5F0M - chains B and C of the 4 polymer chains in the assembly; structure by X-ray diffraction, 3.10 A resolution.

[Chain B]
Protein: Vacuolar protein sorting-associated protein 26A
From: Homo sapiens
UniProt: O75436 (VP26A_HUMAN); numbering as in UniProt (aligned over 2-321)
Amino-acid sequence (321 residues; each row starts with the number of its first residue):
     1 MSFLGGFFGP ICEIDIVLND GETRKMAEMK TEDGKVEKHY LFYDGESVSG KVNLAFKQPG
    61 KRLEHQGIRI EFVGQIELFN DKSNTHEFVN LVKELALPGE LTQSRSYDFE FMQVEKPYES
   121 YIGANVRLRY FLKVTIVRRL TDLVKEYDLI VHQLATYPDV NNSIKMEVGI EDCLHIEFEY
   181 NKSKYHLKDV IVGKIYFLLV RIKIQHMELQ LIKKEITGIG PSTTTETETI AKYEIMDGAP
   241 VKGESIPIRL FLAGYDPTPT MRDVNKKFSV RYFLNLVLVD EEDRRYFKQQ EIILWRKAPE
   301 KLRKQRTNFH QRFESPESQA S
Disordered / not traced: 1-7, 301-321
Differences from the reference sequence: initiating methionine (1)
Modified / non-standard residues: Mse1 (selenomethionine); Mse26, Mse29, Mse112, Mse166, Mse207, Mse236, Mse261 (selenomethionine; parent Met)
Swiss-Prot annotation at these positions:
  - modified residue: Ser315 (Phosphoserine)
  - mutagenesis: Ile235 to Mse236 (Abolishes interaction with VPS35 and endosomal subcellular location)

[Chain C]
Protein: Sorting nexin-3
From: Homo sapiens
UniProt: O60493 (SNX3_HUMAN); residues 1-162 here = UniProt positions 1-162
Amino-acid sequence (167 residues; numbered -4 to 162; the number before each row is that of its first residue; numbers below 1 keep their minus sign (Gly-4 is residue -4)):
    -4 GAMGSMAETV ADTRRLITKP QNLNDAYGPP SNFLEIDVSN PQTVGVGRGR FTTYEIRVKT
    56 NLPIFKLKES TVRRRYSDFE WLRSELERES KVVVPPLPGK AFLRQLPFRG DDGIFDDNFI
   116 EERKQGLEQF INKVAGHPLA QNERCLHMFL QDEIIDKSYT PSKIRHA
Disordered / not traced: -4 to 3, 154-162
Differences from the reference sequence: expression tag (-4 to 0)
Swiss-Prot annotation at these positions:
  - region: Asp147 to Ala162 (Binds predominantly to PtdIns(P5) and weaker to PtdIns(P3) abd PtdIns(P4))
  - binding site (a 1,2-diacyl-sn-glycero-3-phospho-(1D-myo-inositol-3-phosphate)): Arg70, Ser72, Lys95, Arg118
  - modified residue: Ala2 (N-acetylalanine), Arg43 (Omega-N-methylarginine), Ser72 (Phosphoserine)
  - cross-link: Lys95 (Glycyl lysine isopeptide (Lys-Gly) (interchain with G-Cter in SUMO2))
  - mutagenesis: Arg9 to Arg10 (Loss of VPS35 binding), Tyr22 to Phe28 (Loss of VPS35 binding), Tyr22 (Y22A: Loss of VPS35 binding), Phe28 (F28A: Abolishes interaction with retromer cargo-selective subcomplex VPS26A:VPS29:VPS35; when associated with A-30 and A-32), Glu30 to Asp32 (Loss of VPS35 binding), Glu30 (E30A: Abolishes interaction with retromer cargo-selective subcomplex VPS26A:VPS29:VPS35; when associated with A-28 and A-32), Asp32 (D32A: Abolishes interaction with retromer cargo-selective subcomplex VPS26A:VPS29:VPS35; when associated with A-28 and A-30), Glu50 (E50K: Loss of VPS35 binding), Arg69 to Tyr71 (Abolishes binding to phosphatidylinositol 3-phosphate), Tyr71 (Y71A: Abolishes binding to phosphatidylinositol 3-phosphate), Glu75 (E75A: Increases VPS35 binding), Glu84 to Lys86 (Decreases VPS35 binding), 4 further mutagenesis entries in UniProt

[Interface between chain B and chain C]
Contacting residue pairs - 36 pairs, chain B then chain C:
  Ile170(B) with Pro133(C), hydrophobic
  Cys173(B) with Pro133(C), hydrophobic
  Glu179(B) with Leu11(C)
  Val190(B) with Arg9(C)
  Val192(B) with Arg9(C); Arg10(C); Leu11(C)
  Gly193(B) with Leu11(C)
  Lys194(B) with Leu11(C); Ile12(C), hydrogen bond (side chain-backbone)
  Tyr196(B) with Lys14(C)
  Val200(B) with Ser26(C); Asn27(C)
  Arg201(B) with Ser26(C); Asn27(C); Leu57(C); Pro58(C)
  Ile202(B) with Asn27(C), hydrogen bond (backbone-side chain)
  Lys203(B) with Asn27(C); Leu29(C), hydrogen bond (side chain-backbone)
  Val241(B) with Gln16(C); Asp20(C)
  Lys242(B) with Gln16(C), hydrogen bond (backbone-side chain); Asp20(C)
  Gly243(B) with Gln16(C)
  Glu244(B) with Gln16(C), hydrogen bond
  Ser245(B) with Thr13(C)
  Arg249(B) with Asp7(C); Thr8(C); Arg9(C), hydrogen bond (side chain-backbone); Arg10(C)
  Glu282(B) with Lys128(C)
  Arg284(B) with Lys128(C), hydrogen bond (side chain-backbone); Gly131(C), hydrogen bond (side chain-backbone); His132(C)
  Tyr286(B) with Pro133(C)
Also at the interface, not in a pair above, chain B (23 interface residues in all): Asn181, Phe251
Also at the interface, not in a pair above, chain C (21 interface residues in all): Asn127, Gln136

[In short]
23 residues of chain B and 21 residues of chain C are in contact; the contacts include 8 hydrogen bonds. Among
the polar pairs are Lys194(B)-Ile12(C), Ile202(B)-Asn27(C) and Lys203(B)-Leu29(C).
Here chain B is Vacuolar protein sorting-associated protein 26A and chain C is Sorting nexin-3, both from Homo
sapiens. Entry 5F0M (Structure of retromer VPS26-VPS35 subunits bound to SNX3 and DMT1 (SeMet labeled)) was
determined by X-ray diffraction together with 5F0J, 5F0K, 5F0L and 5F0P from the same study.
